PDB entry 5C6Y | X-ray diffraction, 1.79 A resolution | chain A

Chain A:
Name: Myoglobin
Organism: Physeter catodon
UniProt: P02185 (MYG_PHYCD); residues 0-153 here correspond to UniProt positions 1-154 (UniProt number = residue number + 1)
Sequence (154 residues; numbered 0 to 153; the number before each row is that of its first residue; numbering starts at 0):
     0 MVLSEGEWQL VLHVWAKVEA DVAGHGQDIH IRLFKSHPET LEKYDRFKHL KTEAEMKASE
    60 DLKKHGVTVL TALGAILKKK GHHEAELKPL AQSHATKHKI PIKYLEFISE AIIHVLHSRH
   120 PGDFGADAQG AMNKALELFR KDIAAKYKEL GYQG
Unresolved in the structure: 0
Sequence notes: engineered mutation H29 (Leu30 in P02185), Y43 (Phe44 in P02185)
Metal / ion sites: heme Fe near H93 (its only coordinating residue here)
Small-molecule neighbours: heme (HEM): T39, K42, Y43, R45, H64, T67, V68, A71, L72, L89, S92, H93, H97, I99, Y103, L104, I107, F138
UniProt features mapped onto this chain:
  - binding site (nitrite): H64
  - binding site (O2): H64
  - binding site (heme b): H93
  - modified residue: S3 (Phosphoserine), T67 (Phosphothreonine)

Overview:
Chain A binds heme. From UniProt: nitrite-binding residue H64, O2-binding residue H64 and heme b-binding
residue H93.
Chain A is Myoglobin (Physeter catodon); the structure, A sperm whale myoglobin double mutant L29H/F43Y Mb
with a Tyr-heme cross-link, was determined by X-ray diffraction, deposited together with 4LPI.
